PDB entry 9G0X | electron microscopy, 3.38 A resolution | chains A and B

# Chain A (and B)
Protein: Auxin efflux carrier component 8
Source organism: Arabidopsis thaliana
Notes: chain B of this document is another copy of the same molecule, construct and numbering; everything in this record applies to it too
UniProt: Q9LFP6 (PIN8_ARATH); residues 2-367 here = UniProt positions 2-367
Amino-acid sequence (376 residues; numbered 0 to 375; the number before each row is that of its first residue; numbering starts at 0):
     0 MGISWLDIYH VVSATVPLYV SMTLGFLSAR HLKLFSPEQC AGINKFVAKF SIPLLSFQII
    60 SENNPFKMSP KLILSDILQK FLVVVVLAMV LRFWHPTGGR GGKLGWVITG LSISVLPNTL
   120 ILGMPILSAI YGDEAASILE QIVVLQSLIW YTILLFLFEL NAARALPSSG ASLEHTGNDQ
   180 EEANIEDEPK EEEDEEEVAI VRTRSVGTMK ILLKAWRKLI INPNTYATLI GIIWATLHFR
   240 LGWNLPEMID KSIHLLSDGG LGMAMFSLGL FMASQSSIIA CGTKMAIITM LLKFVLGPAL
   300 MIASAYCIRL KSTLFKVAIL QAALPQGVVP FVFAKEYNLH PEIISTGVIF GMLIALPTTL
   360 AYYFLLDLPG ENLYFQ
Unresolved in the structure: 0-1, 95-99, 165-205, 368-375 (chain B: 95-99, 165-205, 368-375)
Differences from the reference sequence: initiating methionine (0); expression tag (1, 368-375)
Residues lining bound ligands:
  - 2-(4-chloranylphenoxy)ethanoic acid (A1IHP): Asn43, Ile51, Asn117, Leu119, Ile120, Tyr150, Ala263, Ser266, Gly326, Val327, Val328
  - 1,2-dilinoleoyl-sn-glycero-3-phosphocholine (DLP), molecule 1: Leu23, Leu31, Lys32, Leu33
  - 1,2-dilinoleoyl-sn-glycero-3-phosphocholine (DLP), molecule 2: Lys48, Phe49, Leu53, Phe56, Ile220, Pro222, Tyr225, Ala226, Ile229, Ile232, Trp233, Leu244, Met247, Ile248, Ser251, Ile252
UniProt features mapped onto this chain:
  - binding site ((indol-3-yl)acetate): Ile51, Asn117, Leu119, Tyr150, Val327, Val328
  - mutagenesis: Ile51 (I51Y: Strongly reduced auxin (IAA) transport activity), Asp75 (D75A/N: Abolished auxin (IAA) transport activity), Gln78 (Q78A: Abolished auxin (IAA) transport activity), Lys79 (K79A/Q: Abolished auxin (IAA) transport activity), Asn117 (N117A: Abolished auxin (IAA) transport activity), Ile120 (I120Y: Strongly reduced auxin (IAA) transport activity), Gln145 (Q145A: Abolished auxin (IAA) transport activity), Ser146 (S146A: Normal auxin (IAA) transport activity), Tyr150 (Y150A: Strongly reduced auxin (IAA) transport activity; Y150F: Reduced auxin (IAA) transport activity), Thr288 (T288A: Enhanced auxin (IAA) transport activity), Gln320 (Q320A: Enhanced auxin (IAA) transport activity), Val328 (V328Y: Strongly reduced auxin (IAA) transport activity)
Reported in the primary citation:
  - binding site for 2-(4-chloranylphenoxy)ethanoic acid: Asn117, Tyr150, Ser266
  - mutagenesis - N117A, N223A: abolished binding to 2-(4-chloranylphenoxy)ethanoic acid
  - mutagenesis - Y150A (3.3- to 4.8-fold), S266A: decreased binding to 2-(4-chloranylphenoxy)ethanoic acid
  - mutagenesis - N223A: decreased binding to IAA
  - mutagenesis - N117A, N223A: abolished binding to 2,4-D
  - mutagenesis - S55A (1.9- to 2.4-fold): increased binding to 2,4-D
  - mutagenesis - S55A (1.9- to 2.4-fold), S55A/S146A (4.7- to 9.9-fold): increased binding to 2-(4-chloranylphenoxy)ethanoic acid
  - mutagenesis - S55A, S55A/S146A: unchanged binding to IAA

# Chain A / chain B interface
Contacting residue pairs (54; chain A residue first):
  Ser12(A) with Met247(B)
  Pro16(A) with Lys250(B); Leu254(B)
  Leu17(A) with Leu254(B), hydrophobic
  Ser20(A) with Leu254(B); Leu255(B)
  Leu23(A) with Phe49(B); Leu255(B), hydrophobic
  Ser27(A) with Phe49(B)
  Leu33(A) with Lys44(B), hydrogen bond (backbone-side chain); Phe49(B), hydrophobic
  Phe34(A) with Gly41(B); Lys44(B); Phe45(B); Phe49(B), hydrophobic
  Glu37(A) with Ser35(B); Glu37(B); Gln38(B)
  Gln38(A) with Glu37(B), hydrogen bond; Gly41(B); Lys44(B)
  Ala40(A) with Gln38(B)
  Gly41(A) with Phe34(B); Gln38(B); Ile42(B)
  Ile42(A) with Gly41(B)
  Lys44(A) with Leu33(B), hydrogen bond (side chain-backbone); Phe34(B); Gln38(B), hydrogen bond
  Phe45(A) with Phe34(B); Ile42(B), hydrophobic; Met262(B), hydrophobic; Phe265(B), hydrophobic
  Lys48(A) with Leu33(B)
  Phe49(A) with Ser27(B); Phe265(B), hydrophobic
  Glu246(A) with Tyr8(B), hydrogen bond; Ser12(B)
  Met247(A) with Tyr8(B), hydrophobic; Val15(B), hydrophobic
  Ser251(A) with Pro16(B); Val19(B)
  Leu254(A) with Pro16(B); Leu17(B); Gly258(B); Leu260(B), hydrophobic; Gly261(B)
  Leu255(A) with Leu23(B), hydrophobic
  Gly258(A) with Gly258(B)
  Gly261(A) with Leu254(B)
  Met262(A) with Phe45(B), hydrophobic
  Phe265(A) with Phe45(B), hydrophobic; Phe49(B), hydrophobic; Leu255(B), hydrophobic
Also at the interface, not in a pair above, chain A (31 interface residues in all): Tyr8, Val19, Lys250, Asp257, Leu260
Also at the interface, not in a pair above, chain B (32 interface residues in all): Ser20, Ala40, Lys48, Ser251, Asp257

# Overview
31 residues of chain A face 32 of chain B across their interface; the contacts include 5 hydrogen bonds. Among
the polar pairs are Leu33(A)-Lys44(B), Gln38(A)-Glu37(B) and Lys44(A)-Gln38(B). The paper reports a binding
site for 2-(4-chloranylphenoxy)ethanoic acid at Asn117(A), Tyr150(A) and Ser266(A); N117A and N223A of chain A
abolish binding to 2-(4-chloranylphenoxy)ethanoic acid; 6 substitutions were tested in all.
Chain A and chain B are both Auxin efflux carrier component 8 (Arabidopsis thaliana); the structure, auxin
transporter PIN8 as asymmetric dimer (inward/outward) with 4-CPA bound in the inward vestibule prebinding
state, was determined by electron microscopy (same publication as 9G0W, 9G0Z and 9G10).
